Entry 7DLD (X-ray diffraction, 1.75 A resolution); this record covers chains A and B.

== Chain A (and B) ==
Molecule: Carbonyl Reductase
Organism: Candida parapsilosis
Notes: EC 1.1.1.-; chain B of this document is another copy of the same molecule, construct and numbering; everything in this record applies to it too
Reference sequence: B2KJ46 (B2KJ46_CANPA); residue numbers follow UniProt; this construct covers 1-279
Sequence (279 residues; each row starts with the number of its first residue):
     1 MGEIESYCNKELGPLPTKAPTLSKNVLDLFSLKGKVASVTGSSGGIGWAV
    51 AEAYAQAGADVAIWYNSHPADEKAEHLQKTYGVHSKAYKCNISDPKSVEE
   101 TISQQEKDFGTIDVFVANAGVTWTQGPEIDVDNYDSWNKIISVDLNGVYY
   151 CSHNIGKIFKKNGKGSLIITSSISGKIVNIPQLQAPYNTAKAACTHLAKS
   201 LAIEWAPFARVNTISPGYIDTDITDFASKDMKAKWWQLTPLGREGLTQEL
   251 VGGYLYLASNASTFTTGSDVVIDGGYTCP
Unresolved in the structure: 222-224 (chain B: 223-226)
Metal / ion sites: Mg2+ near Pro-279 (its only coordinating residue here)

== How chain A and chain B interact ==
Pairs across the interface - 134 pairs, chain A then chain B:
  Ile-4(A) / Ala-233(B)  hydrophobic
  Ile-4(A) / Trp-236(B)  hydrophobic
  Ile-4(A) / Gln-237(B)
  Glu-5(A) / Gln-237(B)  hydrogen bond (backbone-side chain)
  Ser-6(A) / Gln-237(B)
  Tyr-7(A) / Gln-237(B)  hydrogen bond (backbone-backbone)
  Cys-8(A) / Gln-237(B)  hydrogen bond (backbone-backbone)
  Cys-8(A) / Leu-238(B)
  Cys-8(A) / Thr-239(B)
  Cys-8(A) / Pro-240(B)
  Leu-12(A) / Pro-240(B)
  Leu-12(A) / Leu-241(B)
  Leu-15(A) / Trp-236(B)
  Leu-15(A) / Gln-237(B)
  Leu-15(A) / Gly-242(B)
  Pro-16(A) / Trp-236(B)
  Pro-16(A) / Gly-242(B)
  Thr-17(A) / Leu-241(B)  hydrogen bond (side chain-backbone)
  Thr-17(A) / Gly-242(B)  hydrogen bond (backbone-backbone)
  Thr-17(A) / Arg-243(B)
  Lys-18(A) / Arg-243(B)
  Ala-19(A) / Arg-243(B)
  Ala-19(A) / Leu-246(B)  hydrophobic
  Pro-20(A) / Arg-243(B)
  Pro-20(A) / Glu-249(B)
  Leu-22(A) / Glu-249(B)
  Ser-23(A) / Gln-248(B)  hydrogen bond (backbone-side chain)
  Lys-24(A) / Gln-56(B)  hydrogen bond (backbone-side chain)
  Lys-24(A) / Gln-248(B)  hydrogen bond (backbone-side chain)
  Asn-25(A) / Gln-56(B)
  Asn-25(A) / Gln-248(B)
  Val-26(A) / Ala-53(B)
  Val-26(A) / Gln-56(B)  hydrogen bond (backbone-side chain)
  Val-26(A) / Val-251(B)  hydrophobic
  Val-26(A) / Leu-255(B)  hydrophobic
  Leu-27(A) / Gln-56(B)
  Leu-27(A) / Leu-255(B)  hydrophobic
  Leu-29(A) / Gln-248(B)
  Phe-30(A) / Phe-30(B)  hydrophobic
  Phe-30(A) / Gly-252(B)
  Ala-53(A) / Val-26(B)
  Gln-56(A) / Lys-24(B)  hydrogen bond (side chain-backbone)
  Gln-56(A) / Asn-25(B)
  Gln-56(A) / Val-26(B)  hydrogen bond (side chain-backbone)
  Gln-56(A) / Leu-27(B)
  Ile-203(A) / Pro-240(B)  hydrophobic
  Ile-203(A) / Cys-278(B)  hydrophobic
  Ala-206(A) / Pro-240(B)
  Ala-206(A) / Leu-241(B)  hydrophobic
  Tyr-218(A) / Phe-264(B)
  Ala-233(A) / Ile-4(B)  hydrophobic
  Trp-236(A) / Ile-4(B)  hydrophobic
  Trp-236(A) / Leu-15(B)
  Trp-236(A) / Pro-16(B)
  Gln-237(A) / Ile-4(B)
  Gln-237(A) / Glu-5(B)  hydrogen bond (side chain-backbone)
  Gln-237(A) / Ser-6(B)
  Gln-237(A) / Tyr-7(B)  hydrogen bond (backbone-backbone)
  Gln-237(A) / Cys-8(B)  hydrogen bond (backbone-backbone)
  Gln-237(A) / Leu-15(B)
  Leu-238(A) / Cys-8(B)
  Thr-239(A) / Cys-8(B)
  Pro-240(A) / Cys-8(B)
  Pro-240(A) / Leu-12(B)
  Pro-240(A) / Ile-203(B)  hydrophobic
  Pro-240(A) / Ala-206(B)
  Leu-241(A) / Leu-12(B)
  Leu-241(A) / Thr-17(B)  hydrogen bond (backbone-side chain)
  Leu-241(A) / Ala-206(B)
  Leu-241(A) / Thr-263(B)
  Leu-241(A) / Phe-264(B)  hydrophobic
  Leu-241(A) / Thr-266(B)
  Gly-242(A) / Leu-15(B)
  Gly-242(A) / Pro-16(B)
  Gly-242(A) / Thr-17(B)  hydrogen bond (backbone-backbone)
  Arg-243(A) / Thr-17(B)
  Arg-243(A) / Lys-18(B)
  Arg-243(A) / Ala-19(B)
  Arg-243(A) / Pro-20(B)
  Arg-243(A) / Thr-263(B)
  Arg-243(A) / Phe-264(B)
  Glu-244(A) / Phe-264(B)
  Gly-245(A) / Phe-264(B)
  Leu-246(A) / Ala-19(B)  hydrophobic
  Gln-248(A) / Ser-23(B)  hydrogen bond (side chain-backbone)
  Gln-248(A) / Lys-24(B)
  Gln-248(A) / Leu-29(B)
  Glu-249(A) / Pro-20(B)
  Glu-249(A) / Leu-22(B)
  Glu-249(A) / Thr-263(B)  hydrogen bond
  Glu-249(A) / Phe-264(B)
  Val-251(A) / Val-26(B)  hydrophobic
  Val-251(A) / Leu-29(B)  hydrophobic
  Gly-252(A) / Phe-30(B)
  Gly-252(A) / Tyr-256(B)
  Gly-252(A) / Ala-261(B)
  Gly-253(A) / Tyr-256(B)
  Leu-255(A) / Leu-27(B)  hydrophobic
  Tyr-256(A) / Gly-252(B)
  Tyr-256(A) / Gly-253(B)
  Tyr-256(A) / Ile-272(B)
  Ala-261(A) / Gly-252(B)
  Thr-263(A) / Leu-241(B)
  Thr-263(A) / Arg-243(B)  hydrogen bond (backbone-side chain)
  Thr-263(A) / Glu-249(B)  hydrogen bond
  Phe-264(A) / Tyr-218(B)
  Phe-264(A) / Leu-241(B)  hydrophobic
  Phe-264(A) / Arg-243(B)
  Phe-264(A) / Glu-244(B)
  Phe-264(A) / Gly-245(B)
  Phe-264(A) / Glu-249(B)
  Phe-264(A) / Ile-272(B)
  Phe-264(A) / Asp-273(B)
  Phe-264(A) / Gly-274(B)  hydrogen bond (backbone-backbone)
  Thr-265(A) / Val-271(B)
  Thr-265(A) / Ile-272(B)
  Thr-266(A) / Leu-241(B)
  Thr-266(A) / Gly-274(B)
  Thr-266(A) / Gly-275(B)  hydrogen bond (backbone-backbone)
  Gly-267(A) / Cys-278(B)  hydrogen bond (backbone-side chain)
  Ser-268(A) / Val-271(B)
  Val-271(A) / Thr-265(B)
  Val-271(A) / Ser-268(B)
  Ile-272(A) / Tyr-256(B)
  Ile-272(A) / Phe-264(B)
  Ile-272(A) / Thr-265(B)
  Asp-273(A) / Phe-264(B)
  Asp-273(A) / Thr-266(B)
  Gly-274(A) / Phe-264(B)  hydrogen bond (backbone-backbone)
  Gly-274(A) / Thr-266(B)
  Gly-275(A) / Thr-266(B)  hydrogen bond (backbone-backbone)
  Cys-278(A) / Lys-199(B)
  Cys-278(A) / Ile-203(B)  hydrophobic
  Cys-278(A) / Gly-267(B)  hydrogen bond (side chain-backbone)
Other interface residues (no listed pair), chain A (62 interface residues in all): Ala-57, Lys-199, Ile-219, Lys-229, Pro-279
Other interface residues (no listed pair), chain B (61 interface residues in all): Ala-57, Ile-219, Pro-279

== Summary ==
62 residues of chain A face 61 of chain B across their interface, with 26 hydrogen bonds. Polar pairs include
Glu-5(A)/Gln-237(B), Thr-17(A)/Leu-241(B) and Ser-23(A)/Gln-248(B).
Chain A and chain B are both Carbonyl Reductase (Candida parapsilosis); the structure, Crystal structures of
(S)-carbonyl reductases from Candida parapsilosis in different oligomerization states, was determined by X-ray
diffraction together with 7DLL, 7DLM, 7DMG, 7DN1 and 7VYQ from the same study.
